PDB entry 8P31 | electron microscopy, 3.24 A resolution | chains A and C of the 4 polymer chains in the assembly

== Chain A ==
Protein: Processed angiotensin-converting enzyme 2
Source organism: Homo sapiens
UniProt: Q9BYF1 (ACE2_HUMAN); the construct has insertions or renumbered stretches relative to UniProt, so the offset changes along the chain: -6 to 10 = UniProt 1-17; 18-805 = UniProt 18-805
Sequence (812 residues; numbered -6 to 805; the number before each row is that of its first residue; numbers below 1 keep their minus sign (Met-6 is residue -6)):
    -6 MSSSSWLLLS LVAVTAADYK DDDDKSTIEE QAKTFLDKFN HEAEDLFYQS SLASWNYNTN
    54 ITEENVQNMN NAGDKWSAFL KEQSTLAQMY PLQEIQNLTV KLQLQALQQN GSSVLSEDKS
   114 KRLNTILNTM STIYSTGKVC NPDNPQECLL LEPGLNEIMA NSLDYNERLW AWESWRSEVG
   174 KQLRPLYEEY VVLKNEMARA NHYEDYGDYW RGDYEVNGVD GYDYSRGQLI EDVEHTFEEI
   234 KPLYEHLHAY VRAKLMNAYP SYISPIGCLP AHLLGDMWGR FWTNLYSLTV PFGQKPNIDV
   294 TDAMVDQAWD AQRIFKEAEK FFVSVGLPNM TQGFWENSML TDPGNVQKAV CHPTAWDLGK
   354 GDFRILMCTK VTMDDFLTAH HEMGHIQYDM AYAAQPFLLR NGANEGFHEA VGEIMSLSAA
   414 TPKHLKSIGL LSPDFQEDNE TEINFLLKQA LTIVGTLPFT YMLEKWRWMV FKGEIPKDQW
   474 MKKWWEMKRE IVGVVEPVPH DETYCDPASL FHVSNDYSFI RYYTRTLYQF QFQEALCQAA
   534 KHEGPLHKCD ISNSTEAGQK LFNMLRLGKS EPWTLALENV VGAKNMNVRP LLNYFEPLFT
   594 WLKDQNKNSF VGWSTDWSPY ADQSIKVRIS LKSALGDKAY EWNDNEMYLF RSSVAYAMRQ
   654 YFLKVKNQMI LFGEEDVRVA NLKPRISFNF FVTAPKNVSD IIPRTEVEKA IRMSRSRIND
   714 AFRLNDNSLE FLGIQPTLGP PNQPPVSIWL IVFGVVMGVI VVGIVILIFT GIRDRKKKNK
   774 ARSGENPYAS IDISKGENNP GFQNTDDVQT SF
Not modelled in the structure: -6 to 19, 769-805
Cystine bridges: Cys133-Cys141, Cys344-Cys361, Cys530-Cys542
Glycans and other covalent adducts: N-acetylglucosamine (NAG) linked to Asn90, Asn103, Asn322, Asn432, Asn546, Asn690; 2-acetamido-2-deoxy-alpha-D-glucopyranose (NDG) linked to Thr730
Construct notes: insertion (11-17); conflict Lys18 (Gln in Q9BYF1)
Ion coordination: Zn2+: His374, His378, Glu402
Swiss-Prot annotation at these positions:
  - region: Asp30 to Tyr41 (Interaction with SARS-CoV spike glycoprotein), Met82 to Pro84 (Interaction with SARS-CoV spike glycoprotein), Lys353 to Arg357 (Interaction with SARS-CoV spike glycoprotein), Arg652 to Lys659 (Essential for cleavage by ADAM17), Arg697 to Arg716 (Essential for cleavage by TMPRSS11D and TMPRSS2)
  - motif: Glu778 to Ile786 (LIR), Tyr781 to Asp785 (SH2-binding), Tyr781 to Ile784 (Endocytic sorting signal), Asn792 to Phe795 (PTB), Thr803 to Phe805 (PDZ-binding)
  - active site: Glu375 (Proton acceptor), His505 (Proton donor)
  - binding site (chloride): Arg169, Trp477, Lys481
  - binding site (substrate): Arg273, His345, Pro346, Tyr515
  - binding site (Zn(2+)): His374, His378, Glu402
  - modified residue: Tyr781 (Phosphotyrosine), Ser783 (Phosphoserine)
  - glycosylation (N-linked (GlcNAc...) asparagine): Asn53, Asn90, Asn103, Asn322, Asn432, Asn546, Asn690
  - cross-link: Lys788 (Glycyl lysine isopeptide (Lys-Gly) (interchain with G-Cter in ubiquitin))
What the authors report for this chain:
  - post-translational modification sites: Asn90, Asn103, Asn322, Asn432, Asn546, Asn690, Thr730
  - self-association interface (contacts with another copy of this molecule): Gln139, Gln175
  - conformationally variable residues (domain motion): Pro612 to Ser617

== Chain C ==
Protein: Sodium- and chloride-dependent transporter XTRP3
Source organism: Homo sapiens
UniProt: Q9NP91 (S6A20_HUMAN); residues 1-592 here = UniProt positions 1-592
Sequence (641 residues; each row starts with the number of its first residue):
     1 MEKARPLWAN SLQFVFACIS YAVGLGNVWR FPYLCQMYGG GSFLVPYIIM LIVEGMPLLY
    61 LELAVGQRMR QGSIGAWRTI SPYLSGVGVA SVVVSFFLSM YYNVINAWAF WYLFHSFQDP
   121 LPWSVCPLNG NHTGYDEECE KASSTQYFWY RKTLNISPSL QENGGVQWEP ALCLLLAWLV
   181 VYLCILRGTE STGKVVYFTA SLPYCVLIIY LIRGLTLHGA TNGLMYMFTP KIEQLANPKA
   241 WINAATQIFF SLGLGFGSLI AFASYNEPSN NCQKHAIIVS LINSFTSIFA SIVTFSIYGF
   301 KATFNYENCL KKVSLLLTNT FDLEDGFLTA SNLEQVKGYL ASAYPSKYSE MFPQIKNCSL
   361 ESELDTAVQG TGLAFIVYTE AIKNMEVSQL WSVLYFFMLL MLGIGSMLGN TAAILTPLTD
   421 SKIISSHLPK EAISGLVCLV NCAIGMVFTM EAGNYWFDIF NDYAATLSLL LIVLVETIAV
   481 CYVYGLRRFE SDLKAMTGRA VSWYWKVMWA GVSPLLIVSL FVFYLSDYIL TGTLKYQAWD
   541 ASQGQLVTKD YPAYALAVIG LLVASSTMCI PLAALGTFVQ RRLKRGDADP VAAENLYFQS
   601 HHHHHHHHHH GSAWSHPQFE KGGGSGGGSG GSAWSHPQFE K
Not modelled in the structure: 1-10, 583-641
Cystine bridges: Cys126-Cys139, Cys309-Cys358
Glycans and other covalent adducts: N-acetylglucosamine (NAG) linked to Asn131, Asn357
Construct notes: expression tag (593-641)
Residues lining bound ligands: (2S)-piperidine-2-carboxylic acid (YCP): Tyr21, Ala22, Val23, Gly24, Leu25, Gly26, Asn27, Leu98, Tyr102, Phe250, Ser251, Gly253, Phe256, Ser406, Asn410
Swiss-Prot annotation at these positions:
  - glycosylation (N-linked (GlcNAc...) asparagine): Asn131, Asn357
  - natural variant: Thr199 (T199M: Common variant that contributes to hyperglycinuria and iminoglycinuria in patients carrying variants in SLC36A2, SLC6A19 or SLC6A18)
What the authors report for this chain:
  - post-translational modification sites: Asn131, Asn357
  - specificity-determining residues: Gly253, Asn410
  - specificity-determining residues: Tyr21, Ala22, Ser406 (proposed by the authors, not directly observed)
  - mutagenesis - V196F: decreased catalytic activity

== How chain A and chain C interact ==
Residue-residue contacts (40):
  Arg621(A) - Asn319(C)
  Ser623(A) - Asp325(C)
  Leu624(A) - Asp325(C)  hydrogen bond (backbone-side chain)
  Lys625(A) - Asp325(C)  hydrogen bond (backbone-side chain)
  Ser626(A) - Asp325(C)  hydrogen bond (backbone-side chain)
  Lys676(A) - Asp322(C)
  Pro677(A) - Glu324(C)
  Arg678(A) - Thr318(C)
  Arg678(A) - Asn319(C)  hydrogen bond
  Arg678(A) - Leu323(C)
  Gln728(A) - Thr133(C)
  Pro729(A) - Thr133(C)  hydrogen bond (backbone-side chain)
  Thr730(A) - His132(C)
  Leu731(A) - Leu128(C)  hydrophobic
  Leu731(A) - His132(C)  hydrogen bond (backbone-backbone)
  Leu731(A) - Thr133(C)
  Leu731(A) - Gly134(C)
  Gly732(A) - Leu128(C)
  Pro733(A) - His132(C)
  Ile741(A) - Phe117(C)
  Ile741(A) - Gln118(C)
  Trp742(A) - Trp111(C)  hydrophobic
  Trp742(A) - Phe114(C)
  Trp742(A) - His115(C)
  Trp742(A) - Glu169(C)
  Val745(A) - Phe114(C)  hydrophobic
  Phe746(A) - Phe114(C)  hydrophobic
  Phe746(A) - Leu172(C)
  Phe746(A) - Leu176(C)  hydrophobic
  Val749(A) - Leu176(C)  hydrophobic
  Met750(A) - Leu176(C)  hydrophobic
  Ile753(A) - Leu179(C)  hydrophobic
  Ile753(A) - Val180(C)  hydrophobic
  Ile753(A) - Leu183(C)
  Val754(A) - Leu179(C)  hydrophobic
  Gly756(A) - Leu183(C)
  Ile757(A) - Leu179(C)
  Ile757(A) - Leu183(C)  hydrophobic
  Leu760(A) - Arg187(C)
  Ile761(A) - Leu186(C)  hydrophobic
Also at the interface, not in a pair above, chain A (27 interface residues in all): Pro734
Also at the interface, not in a pair above, chain C (28 interface residues in all): Tyr135, Trp168, Cys173, Tyr182, Gly326
Interface features reported in the paper:
  - interface residues, chain C: Leu183(C), Leu186(C)

== Summary ==
27 residues of chain A face 28 of chain C across their interface; the contacts include 6 hydrogen bonds. Among
the polar pairs are Leu624(A)-Asp325(C), Lys625(A)-Asp325(C) and Ser626(A)-Asp325(C). Ligands of chain C:
(2S)-piperidine-2-carboxylic acid. 2-acetamido-2-deoxy-alpha-D-glucopyranose is covalently linked to
Thr730(A). From the paper: V196F of chain C reduces catalytic activity; interface residues Leu183(C) and
Leu186(C).
Here chain A is Processed angiotensin-converting enzyme 2 and chain C is Sodium- and chloride-dependent
transporter XTRP3, both from Homo sapiens. Entry 8P31 (Structure of human SIT1:ACE2 complex (closed PD
conformation) bound to L-pipecolate) was determined by electron microscopy together with 8P2W, 8P2X, 8P2Y,
8P2Z and 8P30 from the same study.
